PDB entry 9NDZ | electron microscopy, 3.00 A resolution | chains A and C

Chain A:
Protein: DNA primase
Notes: EC 2.7.7.-
UniProt: P10236 (PRIM_HHV11); numbering as in UniProt (aligned over 1-1058)
Chain sequence (1058 residues; numbered 1 to 1058; the number before each row is that of its first residue):
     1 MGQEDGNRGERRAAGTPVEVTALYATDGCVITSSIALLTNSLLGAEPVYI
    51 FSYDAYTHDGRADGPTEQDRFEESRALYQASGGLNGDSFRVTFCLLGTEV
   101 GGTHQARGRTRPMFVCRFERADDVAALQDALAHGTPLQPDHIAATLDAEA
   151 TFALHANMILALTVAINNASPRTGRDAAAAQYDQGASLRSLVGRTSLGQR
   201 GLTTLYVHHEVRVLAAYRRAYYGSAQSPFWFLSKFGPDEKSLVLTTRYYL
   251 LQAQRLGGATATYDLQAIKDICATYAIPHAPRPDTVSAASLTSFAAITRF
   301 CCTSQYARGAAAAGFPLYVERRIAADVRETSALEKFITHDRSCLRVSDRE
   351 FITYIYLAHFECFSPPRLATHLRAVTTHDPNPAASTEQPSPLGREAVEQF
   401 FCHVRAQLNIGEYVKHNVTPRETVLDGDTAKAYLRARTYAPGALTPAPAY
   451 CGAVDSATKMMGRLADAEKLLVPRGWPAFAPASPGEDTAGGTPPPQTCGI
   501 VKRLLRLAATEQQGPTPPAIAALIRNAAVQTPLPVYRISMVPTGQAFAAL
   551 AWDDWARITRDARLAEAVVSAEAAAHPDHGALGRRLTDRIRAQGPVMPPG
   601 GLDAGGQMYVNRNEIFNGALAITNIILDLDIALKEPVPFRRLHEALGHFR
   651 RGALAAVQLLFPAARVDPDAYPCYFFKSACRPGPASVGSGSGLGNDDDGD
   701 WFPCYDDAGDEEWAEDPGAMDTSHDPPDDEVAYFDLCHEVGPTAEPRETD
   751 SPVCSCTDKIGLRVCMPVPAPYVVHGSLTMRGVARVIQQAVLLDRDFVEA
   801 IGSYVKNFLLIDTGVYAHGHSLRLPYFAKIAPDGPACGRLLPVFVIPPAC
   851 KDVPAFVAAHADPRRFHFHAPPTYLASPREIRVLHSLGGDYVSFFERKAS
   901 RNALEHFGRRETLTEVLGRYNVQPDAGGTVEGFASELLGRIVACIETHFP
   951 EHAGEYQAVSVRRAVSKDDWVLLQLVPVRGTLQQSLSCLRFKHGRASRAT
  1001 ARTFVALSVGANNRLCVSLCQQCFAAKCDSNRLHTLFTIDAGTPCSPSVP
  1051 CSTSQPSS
Disordered / not traced: 1-408, 476-502, 573-574, 592-602, 681-751, 831-836, 874-878, 889-1058
Differences from the reference sequence: conflict Thr260 (Gly in P10236)
Curated features (UniProtKB/Swiss-Prot):
  - zinc finger: Cys988 to Cys1028 (CHC2-type)
  - site (Essential for primase activity): Asp628, Asp630
  - natural variant: Val211 (V211A: In strain: Nonneuroinvasive mutant HF10), Ser364 (S364N: In strain: Nonneuroinvasive mutant HF10), Pro515 (P515T: In strain: Nonneuroinvasive mutant HF10)
  - mutagenesis: Asp628 (D628Q: Complete loss of primase activity)

Chain C:
Protein: DNA helicase/primase complex-associated protein
UniProt: P10192 (HEPA_HHV11); residues 1-750 here = UniProt positions 1-750
Chain sequence (750 residues; each row starts with the number of its first residue):
     1 MDTADIVWVEESVSAITLYAVWLPPRAREYFHALVYFVCRNAAGEGRARF
    51 AEVSVTATELRDFYGSADVSVQAVVAAARAATTPAASPLEPLENPTLWRA
   101 LYACVLAALERQTGPVALFAPLRIGSDPRTGLVVKVERASWGPPAAPRAA
   151 LLVAEANIDIDPMALAARVAEHPDARLAWARLAAIRDTPQCASAASLTVN
   201 ITTGTALFAREYQTLAFPPIKKEGAFGDLVEVCEVGLRPRGHPQRVTARV
   251 LLPRDYDYFVSAGEKFSAPALVALFRQWHTTVHAAPGALAPVFAFLGPEF
   301 EVRGGPVPYFAVLGFPGWPTFTVPATAESARDLVRGAAAAYAALLGAWPA
   351 VGARVVLPPRAWPGVASAAAGCLLPAVREAVARWHPATKIIQLLDPPAAV
   401 GPVWTARFCFPGLRAQLLAALADLGGSGLADPHGRTGLARLDALVVAAPS
   451 EPWAGAVLERLVPDTCNACPALRQLLGGVMAAVCLQIEETASSVKFAVCG
   501 GDGGAFWGVFNVDPQDADAASGVIEDARRAIETAVGAVLRANAVRLRHPL
   551 CLALEGVYTHAVAWSQAGVWFWNSRDNTDHLGGFPLRGPAYTTAAGVVRD
   601 TLRRVLGLTTACVPEEDALTARGLMEDACDRLILDAFNKRLDAEYWSVRV
   651 SPFEASDPLPPTAFRGGALLDAEHYWRRVVRVCPGGGESVGVPVDLYPRP
   701 LVLPPVDCAHHLREILREIELVFTGVLAGVWGEGGKFVYPFDDKMSFLFA
Disordered / not traced: 1-5, 26, 67-71, 140, 205, 219-223, 262-265, 287, 324-332, 430-433, 610-616, 682-688

How chain A and chain C interact:
Pairs across the interface - 35 pairs, chain A then chain C:
  Arg421(A) - Asp743(C)  hydrogen bond (side chain-backbone)
  Thr423(A) - Phe747(C)
  Leu425(A) - Leu634(C)  hydrophobic
  Thr429(A) - Phe637(C)
  Thr429(A) - Asn638(C)  hydrogen bond
  Ala432(A) - Phe637(C)  hydrophobic
  Tyr433(A) - Phe637(C)  hydrophobic
  Tyr433(A) - Phe747(C)
  Tyr433(A) - Leu748(C)  hydrophobic
  Ala436(A) - Arg640(C)
  Arg437(A) - Phe747(C)
  Arg437(A) - Leu748(C)  hydrogen bond (side chain-backbone)
  Arg437(A) - Phe749(C)
  Arg437(A) - Ala750(C)  hydrogen bond (side chain-backbone)
  Leu471(A) - Val702(C)  hydrophobic
  Val472(A) - Thr662(C)
  Val472(A) - Arg665(C)
  Val472(A) - Tyr697(C)
  Pro473(A) - Tyr697(C)  hydrophobic
  Pro473(A) - Val702(C)
  Pro473(A) - Leu703(C)
  Arg474(A) - Arg681(C)  hydrogen bond (side chain-backbone)
  Arg474(A) - Val690(C)  hydrogen bond (side chain-backbone)
  Arg474(A) - Val692(C)
  Arg474(A) - Val702(C)
  Arg474(A) - Leu703(C)
  Arg474(A) - Pro704(C)
  Arg474(A) - Pro705(C)
  Gln512(A) - Leu641(C)
  Gln512(A) - Leu703(C)
  Ala619(A) - Ala750(C)
  His775(A) - Phe747(C)
  Val883(A) - Phe747(C)  hydrophobic
  His885(A) - Asp743(C)  hydrogen bond (side chain-backbone)
  His885(A) - Phe747(C)
Interface residues without a listed pair, chain A (18 interface residues in all): Gly514
Interface residues without a listed pair, chain C (26 interface residues in all): Val680, Leu701, Val706, Asp742, Lys744, Met745

In short:
Chain A and chain C form an interface of 18 and 26 residues respectively; the contacts include 7 hydrogen
bonds. Polar pairs include Arg421(A)-Asp743(C), Thr429(A)-Asn638(C) and Arg437(A)-Leu748(C). Curated
annotation (UniProt) lists one mutagenesis site on chain A.
Chain A is DNA primase and chain C is DNA helicase/primase complex-associated protein; the structure, The
rigid portion of Cryo-EM structure of Herpesvirus Helicase-Primase complex prepared with forked DNA,
ATP-gamma-S and ..., was determined by electron microscopy.
